PDB entry 1Y8Q | X-ray diffraction, 2.25 A resolution | chains A and B

== Chain A ==
Protein: Ubiquitin-like 1 activating enzyme E1A
From: Homo sapiens
Reference sequence: Q9UBE0 (ULE1A_HUMAN); residue numbers follow UniProt; this construct covers 1-346
Sequence (346 residues; numbered 1 to 346; the number before each row is that of its first residue):
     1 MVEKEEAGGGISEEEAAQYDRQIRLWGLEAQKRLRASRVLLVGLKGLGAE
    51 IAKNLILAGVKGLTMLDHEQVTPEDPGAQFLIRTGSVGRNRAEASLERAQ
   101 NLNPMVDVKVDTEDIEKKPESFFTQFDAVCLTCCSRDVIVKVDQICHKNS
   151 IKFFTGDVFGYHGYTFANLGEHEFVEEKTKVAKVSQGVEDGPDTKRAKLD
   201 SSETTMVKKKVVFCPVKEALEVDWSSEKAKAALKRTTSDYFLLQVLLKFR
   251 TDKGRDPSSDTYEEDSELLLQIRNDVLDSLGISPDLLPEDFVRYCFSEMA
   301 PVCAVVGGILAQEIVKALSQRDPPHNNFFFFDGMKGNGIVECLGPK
Not modelled in the structure: 1-9, 180-202, 346
Curated features (UniProtKB/Swiss-Prot):
  - modified residue: Met-1 (N-acetylmethionine), Val-2 (N-acetylvaline), Ser-12 (Phosphoserine), Lys-198 (N6-acetyllysine)
  - mutagenesis: Arg-21 (R21A: Abolishes ATP-dependent activation of SUMO proteins), Arg-24 to Trp-26 (Abolishes ATP-dependent activation of SUMO proteins)
Reported in the primary citation:
  - binding site for the ligand ATP: Arg-21
  - catalytic residues: Arg-21

== Chain B ==
Protein: Ubiquitin-like 2 activating enzyme E1B
From: Homo sapiens
Reference sequence: Q9UBT2 (ULE1B_HUMAN); residue numbers follow UniProt; this construct covers 1-640
Sequence (640 residues; each row starts with the number of its first residue):
     1 MALSRGLPRELAEAVAGGRVLVVGAGGIGCELLKNLVLTGFSHIDLIDLD
    51 TIDVSNLNRQFLFQKKHVGRSKAQVAKESVLQFYPKANIVAYHDSIMNPD
   101 YNVEFFRQFILVMNALDNRAARNHVNRMCLAADVPLIESGTAGYLGQVTT
   151 IKKGVTECYECHPKPTQRTFPGATIRNTPSEPIHCIVWAKYLFNQLFGEE
   201 DADQEVSPDRADPEAAWEPTEAEARARASNEDGDIKRISTKEWAKSTGYD
   251 PVKLFTKLFKDDIRYLLTMDKLWRKRKPPVPLDWAEVQSQGEETNASDQQ
   301 NEPQLGLKDQQVLDVKSYARLFSKSIETLRVHLAEKGDGAELIWDKDDPS
   351 AMDFVTSAANLRMHIFSMNMKSRFDIKSMAGNIIPAIATTNAVIAGLIVL
   401 EGLKILSGKIDQCRTIFLNKQPNPRKKLLVPCALDPPNPNCYVCASKPEV
   451 TVRLNVHKVTVLTLQDKIVKEKFAMVAPDVQIEDGKGTILISSEEGETEA
   501 NNHKKLSEFGIRNGSRLQADDFLQDYTLLINILHSEDLGKDVEFEVVGDA
   551 PEKVGPKQAEDAAKSITNGSDDGAQPSTSTAQEQDDVLIVDSDEEDSSNN
   601 ADVSEEERSRKRKLDEKENLSAKRSRIEQKEELDDVIALD
Not modelled in the structure: 1-5, 219-239, 291-304, 551-640
Construct notes: engineered mutation Ala-173 (Cys in Q9UBT2)
Bound ions: Mg2+: Asp-117 (together with ATP); Zn2+: Cys-158, Cys-161, Cys-441, Cys-444
Residues lining bound ligands: ATP (adenosine-5'-triphosphate): Val-23, Gly-24, Ala-25, Gly-26, Gly-27, Ile-47, Asp-48, Leu-49, Asp-50, Ser-55, Asn-56, Arg-59, Gln-60, Lys-72, Asp-94, Ser-95, Ile-96, Met-97, Ala-115, Leu-116, Asp-117, Asn-118, Ala-121, Lys-346, Asp-347
Curated features (UniProtKB/Swiss-Prot):
  - binding site (ATP): Gly-24 to Gly-29, Asp-48, Asn-56 to Arg-59, Lys-72, Ser-95, Ile-96, Asp-117 to Arg-122
  - binding site (Zn(2+)): Cys-158, Cys-161, Cys-441, Cys-444
  - modified residue: Ser-207 (Phosphoserine), Lys-271 (N6-acetyllysine), Ser-507 (Phosphoserine), Ser-592 (Phosphoserine), Lys-613 (N6-acetyllysine)
  - cross-link (Glycyl lysine isopeptide (Lys-Gly)): Lys-164 (interchain with G-Cter in SUMO1), Lys-190 (interchain with G-Cter in SUMO), Lys-236 (interchain with G-Cter in SUMO1), Lys-257 (interchain with G-Cter in SUMO), Lys-271 (interchain with G-Cter in SUMO), Lys-275 (interchain with G-Cter in SUMO), Lys-371 (interchain with G-Cter in SUMO2), Lys-420 (interchain with G-Cter in SUMO1), Lys-540 (interchain with G-Cter in SUMO2), Lys-611 (interchain with G-Cter in SUMO), Lys-613 (interchain with G-Cter in SUMO), Lys-617 (interchain with G-Cter in SUMO), Lys-623 (interchain with G-Cter in SUMO)
  - natural variant: Gly-24 (G24V: In ACCES), Asn-56 (N56T: In ACCES), Arg-122 to Asp-640 (deletion: In ACCES), Arg-122 (R122G: In ACCES), Leu-267 to Asp-640 (deletion: In ACCES), Glu-483 (E483K: In ACCES)
  - mutagenesis: Asn-56 (N56A: Abolishes ATP-dependent activation of SUMO proteins), Leu-57 (L57A: Strongly reduces ATP-dependent activation of SUMO proteins), Arg-59 (R59A: Strongly reduces ATP-dependent activation of SUMO proteins), Lys-72 (K72A: Abolishes ATP-dependent activation of SUMO proteins), Asp-117 (D117A: Abolishes ATP-dependent activation of SUMO proteins), Thr-174 (T174A: Slightly reduced enzyme activity), His-184 (H184Q: No effect on enzyme activity), Ile-235 (I235A: Strongly reduced interaction with UBE2I; when associated with A-238), Ile-238 (I238A: Strongly reduced interaction with UBE2I; when associated with A-235), Asp-484 (Strongly reduced interaction with UBE2I), Gly-485 (G485GGGG: Strongly reduced interaction with UBE2I)
Reported in the primary citation:
  - Zn2+ coordination: Cys-158, Cys-161, Cys-441, Cys-444
  - contacts within the chain: Arg-119/Lys-472 (backbone contact), Glu-160/Tyr-442 (hydrogen bond)
  - catalytic residues: Asp-48, Asn-56, Arg-59, Lys-72, Asp-117
  - Mg2+ coordination: Asp-117
  - binding site for ATP: Asp-48, Asn-56, Arg-59, Lys-72

== How chain A and chain B interact ==
Contacting residue pairs (89):
  Ile-11(A) / Leu-307(B)  hydrophobic
  Glu-14(A) / Lys-65(B)
  Ala-17(A) / Val-54(B)  hydrophobic
  Ala-17(A) / Ser-55(B)
  Gln-18(A) / Val-54(B)
  Gln-18(A) / Asn-58(B)
  Arg-21(A) / Ser-55(B)  hydrogen bond
  Arg-21(A) / Arg-59(B)
  Arg-21(A) / Lys-346(B)
  Arg-21(A) / Asp-347(B)  salt bridge
  Arg-21(A) / Ile-383(B)
  Arg-21(A) / Pro-385(B)
  Arg-21(A) / Ala-386(B)  hydrogen bond (backbone-backbone)
  Gln-22(A) / Asn-58(B)  hydrogen bond
  Gln-22(A) / Ala-386(B)
  Gln-22(A) / Ile-387(B)
  Arg-24(A) / Phe-374(B)  hydrogen bond (side chain-backbone)
  Arg-24(A) / Lys-377(B)
  Arg-24(A) / Ser-378(B)  hydrogen bond
  Arg-24(A) / Ile-383(B)
  Arg-24(A) / Pro-385(B)
  Leu-25(A) / Gly-143(B)
  Leu-25(A) / Tyr-144(B)
  Leu-25(A) / Pro-385(B)  hydrophobic
  Trp-26(A) / Tyr-144(B)
  Trp-26(A) / Ile-387(B)  hydrophobic
  Leu-28(A) / Gly-306(B)
  Leu-28(A) / Leu-307(B)  hydrophobic
  Leu-28(A) / Gln-310(B)
  Glu-50(A) / Glu-31(B)
  Glu-50(A) / Lys-34(B)  salt bridge
  Lys-53(A) / Glu-31(B)  salt bridge
  Lys-53(A) / Lys-34(B)
  Lys-53(A) / Phe-61(B)
  Asn-54(A) / Ala-388(B)
  Leu-57(A) / Leu-57(B)
  Leu-57(A) / Asn-58(B)
  Leu-57(A) / Phe-61(B)  hydrophobic
  Leu-57(A) / Ala-388(B)  hydrophobic
  Gly-77(A) / Leu-38(B)
  Gly-77(A) / Tyr-84(B)
  Phe-80(A) / Phe-61(B)  hydrophobic
  Phe-80(A) / Phe-83(B)  hydrophobic
  Arg-83(A) / Gln-82(B)
  Arg-98(A) / Ser-79(B)
  Arg-98(A) / Gln-82(B)  hydrogen bond
  Arg-98(A) / Phe-83(B)
  Asn-101(A) / Gln-64(B)
  Asn-101(A) / Lys-66(B)
  Leu-102(A) / Phe-61(B)
  Arg-235(A) / Lys-426(B)  hydrogen bond (backbone-side chain)
  Ala-300(A) / Asn-35(B)
  Ala-300(A) / Leu-38(B)  hydrophobic
  Ala-300(A) / Thr-39(B)
  Pro-301(A) / Thr-39(B)
  Pro-301(A) / Gly-396(B)
  Pro-301(A) / Val-399(B)  hydrophobic
  Pro-301(A) / Leu-400(B)  hydrophobic
  Ala-304(A) / Asn-35(B)
  Ala-304(A) / Ala-392(B)
  Val-305(A) / Val-393(B)
  Val-305(A) / Leu-397(B)  hydrophobic
  Gly-308(A) / Thr-389(B)  hydrogen bond (backbone-side chain)
  Gly-308(A) / Val-393(B)
  Ile-309(A) / Val-393(B)  hydrophobic
  Gln-312(A) / Thr-389(B)  hydrogen bond
  Gln-312(A) / Thr-390(B)  hydrogen bond
  Asp-322(A) / Tyr-144(B)  hydrogen bond
  Pro-323(A) / Gln-421(B)
  His-325(A) / Lys-420(B)
  His-325(A) / Leu-428(B)
  Phe-329(A) / Leu-428(B)  hydrophobic
  Phe-331(A) / Leu-397(B)  hydrophobic
  Phe-331(A) / Leu-400(B)  hydrophobic
  Phe-331(A) / Leu-429(B)  hydrophobic
  Lys-335(A) / Arg-414(B)
  Lys-335(A) / Pro-431(B)
  Gly-336(A) / Leu-429(B)
  Gly-336(A) / Pro-431(B)
  Asn-337(A) / Lys-427(B)  hydrogen bond
  Asn-337(A) / Pro-431(B)
  Gly-338(A) / Lys-426(B)
  Gly-338(A) / Lys-427(B)
  Gly-338(A) / Leu-428(B)  hydrogen bond (backbone-backbone)
  Gly-338(A) / Leu-429(B)  hydrogen bond (backbone-backbone)
  Ile-339(A) / Lys-426(B)
  Val-340(A) / Pro-422(B)  hydrophobic
  Val-340(A) / Lys-426(B)  hydrogen bond (backbone-backbone)
  Glu-341(A) / Lys-426(B)  salt bridge
Other interface residues (no listed pair), chain A (52 interface residues in all): Ala-16, Asp-20, Ile-23, Ala-78, Thr-84, Tyr-161, Glu-176, Thr-236, Met-299, Lys-316, Gly-333, Met-334
Other interface residues (no listed pair), chain B (58 interface residues in all): Leu-7, Pro-85, Ile-384, Leu-403, Lys-404, Ile-416, Leu-418, Pro-424
The authors on this interface:
  - residue pairs: Arg-21(A)/Asp-347(B) (salt bridge)

== Summary ==
52 residues of chain A and 58 residues of chain B are in contact; the contacts include 15 hydrogen bonds and 4
salt bridges. Polar pairs include Arg-21(A)/Asp-347(B), Glu-50(A)/Lys-34(B) and Lys-53(A)/Glu-31(B). The
authors report a salt bridge between Arg-21(A) and Asp-347(B). The paper reports catalytic residues Arg-21(A)
and Asp-48(B) among others; a binding site for ATP at Asp-48(B), Asn-56(B) and Arg-59(B) among others.
Chain A is Ubiquitin-like 1 activating enzyme E1A and chain B is Ubiquitin-like 2 activating enzyme E1B, both
from Homo sapiens; the structure, Sumo E1 activating enzyme SAE1-SAE2-Mg-ATP complex, was determined by X-ray
diffraction together with 1Y8R from the same study.
